7NP4 - chains B and D of the 4 polymer chains in the assembly; structure by electron microscopy, 3.30 A resolution.

Chain B (and D):
Protein: Potassium/sodium hyperpolarization-activated cyclic nucleotide-gated channel 4
Source organism: Oryctolagus cuniculus
Notes: chain D of this document is another copy of the same molecule, construct and numbering; everything in this record applies to it too
UniProtKB: Q9TV66 (HCN4_RABIT); aligned in 2 segments with insertions or deletions, so no single offset holds: 1-781 ~ UniProt 1-783; 782-892 ~ UniProt 1065-1175
Amino-acid sequence (892 residues; numbered 1 to 892; the number before each row is that of its first residue):
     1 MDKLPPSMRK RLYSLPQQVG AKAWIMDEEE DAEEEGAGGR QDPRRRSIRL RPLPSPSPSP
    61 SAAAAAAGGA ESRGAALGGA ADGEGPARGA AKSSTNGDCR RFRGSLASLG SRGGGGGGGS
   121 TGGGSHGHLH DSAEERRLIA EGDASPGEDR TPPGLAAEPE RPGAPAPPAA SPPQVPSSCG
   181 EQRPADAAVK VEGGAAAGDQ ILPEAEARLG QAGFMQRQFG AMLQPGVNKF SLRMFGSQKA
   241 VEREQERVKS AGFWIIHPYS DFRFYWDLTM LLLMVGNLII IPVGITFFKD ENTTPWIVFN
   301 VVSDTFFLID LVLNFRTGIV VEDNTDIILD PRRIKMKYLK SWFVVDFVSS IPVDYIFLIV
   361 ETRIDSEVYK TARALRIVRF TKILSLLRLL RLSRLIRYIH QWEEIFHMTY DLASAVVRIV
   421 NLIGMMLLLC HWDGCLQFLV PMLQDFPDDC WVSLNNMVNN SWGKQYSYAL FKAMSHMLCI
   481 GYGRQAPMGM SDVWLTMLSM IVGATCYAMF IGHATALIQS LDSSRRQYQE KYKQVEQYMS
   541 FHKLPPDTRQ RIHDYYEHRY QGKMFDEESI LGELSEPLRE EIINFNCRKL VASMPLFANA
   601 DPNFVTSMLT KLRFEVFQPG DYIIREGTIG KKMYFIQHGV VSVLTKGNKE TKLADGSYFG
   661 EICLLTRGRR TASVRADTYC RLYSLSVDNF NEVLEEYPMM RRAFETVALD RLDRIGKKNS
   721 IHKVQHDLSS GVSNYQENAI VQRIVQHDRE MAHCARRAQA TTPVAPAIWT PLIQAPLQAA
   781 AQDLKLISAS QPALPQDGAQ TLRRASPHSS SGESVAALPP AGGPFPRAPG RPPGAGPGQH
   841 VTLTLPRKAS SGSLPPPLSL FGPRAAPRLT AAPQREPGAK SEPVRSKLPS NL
Disordered / not traced: 1-214, 716-892
Differences from the reference sequence: insertion (821-824)
Small-molecule neighbours: adenosine-3',5'-cyclic-monophosphate (CMP): Ile624, Val643, Thr645, Thr651, Tyr658, Phe659, Gly660, Glu661, Ile662, Cys663, Leu664, Arg670, Thr671, Ala672, Val674, Arg711, Arg714, Ile715
Swiss-Prot annotation at these positions:
  - binding site (3',5'-cyclic GMP): Tyr560, Lys563, Phe565, Glu567
  - binding site (3',5'-cyclic AMP): Gly660, Glu661, Cys663, Arg670, Thr671, Val674, Arg711
  - modified residue (Phosphoserine): Ser145, Ser806, Ser810
What the authors report for this chain:
  - mutagenesis - H407A/H553A (Tm change 10 degC): decreased stability
  - self-association interface (contacts with another copy of this molecule): Asp411

How chain B and chain D interact:
Contacting residue pairs (15):
  Val321(B) with Lys543(D), hydrogen bond (backbone-side chain)
  Glu322(B) with Lys543(D)
  Asp323(B) with Lys543(D); Leu544(D); Pro546(D); Arg549(D), salt bridge
  Asn324(B) with Lys543(D), hydrogen bond (backbone-side chain)
  Lys543(B) with Val321(D), hydrogen bond (side chain-backbone); Glu322(D); Asp323(D); Asn324(D), hydrogen bond (side chain-backbone); Thr325(D)
  Leu544(B) with Asp323(D)
  Pro546(B) with Asp323(D)
  Arg549(B) with Asp323(D), salt bridge
Other interface residues (no listed pair), chain B (9 interface residues in all): Thr325

Overview:
Chain B and chain D each contribute 9 residues to their interface; the contacts include 4 hydrogen bonds and 2
salt bridges. Polar contacts include Asp323(B)-Arg549(D), Val321(B)-Lys543(D) and Asn324(B)-Lys543(D). Chain B
binds adenosine-3',5'-cyclic-monophosphate. From the paper: H407A/H553A of chain B reduce stability; a
self-association interface involving Asp411(B).
Both chains are Potassium/sodium hyperpolarization-activated cyclic nucleotide-gated channel 4 (Oryctolagus
cuniculus). Entry 7NP4 (cAMP-bound rabbit HCN4 stabilized in LMNG-CHS detergent mixture) was determined by
electron microscopy together with 7NP3 and 7NMN from the same study.
